4EMH - chains A and C of the 3 polymer chains in the assembly; structure by X-ray diffraction, 2.20 A resolution.

# Chain A (and C)
Protein: Probable U6 snRNA-associated Sm-like protein LSm4
Organism: Schizosaccharomyces pombe
Notes: chain C of this document is another copy of the same molecule, construct and numbering; everything in this record applies to it too
UniProtKB: O14352 (LSM4_SCHPO); residues 1-91 here = UniProt positions 1-91
Chain sequence (105 residues; row label = number of the first residue in the row; numbers below 1 keep their minus sign (Mse-13 is residue -13)):
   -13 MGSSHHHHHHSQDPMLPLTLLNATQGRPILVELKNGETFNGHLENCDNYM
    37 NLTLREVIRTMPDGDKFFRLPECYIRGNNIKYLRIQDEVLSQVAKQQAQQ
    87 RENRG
Unresolved in the structure: -13 to 11, 72-91
Modified positions: Mse-13, Mse1 (selenomethionine); Mse36, Mse47 (selenomethionine; parent Met)
Construct notes: expression tag (-13 to 0)

# How chain A and chain C interact
Residue-residue contacts (20):
  Asp49(A) with Arg62(C); Asn65(C), hydrogen bond (backbone-side chain)
  Gly50(A) with Tyr60(C); Arg62(C)
  Asp51(A) with Leu19(C); Tyr60(C); Ile61(C); Arg62(C), hydrogen bond (side chain-backbone); Asn65(C), hydrogen bond
  Lys52(A) with Cys59(C); Tyr60(C), hydrogen bond (backbone-backbone)
  Phe53(A) with Phe25(C), hydrophobic; Arg45(C); Leu56(C), hydrophobic; Glu58(C); Cys59(C), hydrophobic
  Phe54(A) with Pro57(C); Glu58(C), hydrogen bond (backbone-backbone); Tyr60(C), hydrophobic
  Arg55(A) with Pro57(C)
Other interface residues (no listed pair), chain A (8 interface residues in all): Arg45
Other interface residues (no listed pair), chain C (12 interface residues in all): Arg41

# Summary
8 residues of chain A and 12 residues of chain C are in contact, with 5 hydrogen bonds. Among the polar pairs
are Asp49(A)-Asn65(C), Asp51(A)-Arg62(C) and Asp51(A)-Asn65(C).
Chain A and chain C are both Probable U6 snRNA-associated Sm-like protein LSm4 (Schizosaccharomyces pombe);
the structure, Crystal structure of SpLsm4, was determined by X-ray diffraction together with 4EMG and 4EMK
from the same study.
